PDB entry 6YJS | X-ray diffraction, 1.60 A resolution | chain AAA

Chain AAA:
Name: Alpha-1,6-mannosylglycoprotein 6-beta-N-acetylglucosaminyltransferase A
Source organism: Homo sapiens
Notes: EC 2.4.1.155
UniProt: Q09328 (MGT5A_HUMAN); aligned to UniProt positions 214-728 over residues 214-728 (the alignment contains insertions or deletions, so no single offset holds)
Chain sequence (515 residues; each row starts with the number of its first residue):
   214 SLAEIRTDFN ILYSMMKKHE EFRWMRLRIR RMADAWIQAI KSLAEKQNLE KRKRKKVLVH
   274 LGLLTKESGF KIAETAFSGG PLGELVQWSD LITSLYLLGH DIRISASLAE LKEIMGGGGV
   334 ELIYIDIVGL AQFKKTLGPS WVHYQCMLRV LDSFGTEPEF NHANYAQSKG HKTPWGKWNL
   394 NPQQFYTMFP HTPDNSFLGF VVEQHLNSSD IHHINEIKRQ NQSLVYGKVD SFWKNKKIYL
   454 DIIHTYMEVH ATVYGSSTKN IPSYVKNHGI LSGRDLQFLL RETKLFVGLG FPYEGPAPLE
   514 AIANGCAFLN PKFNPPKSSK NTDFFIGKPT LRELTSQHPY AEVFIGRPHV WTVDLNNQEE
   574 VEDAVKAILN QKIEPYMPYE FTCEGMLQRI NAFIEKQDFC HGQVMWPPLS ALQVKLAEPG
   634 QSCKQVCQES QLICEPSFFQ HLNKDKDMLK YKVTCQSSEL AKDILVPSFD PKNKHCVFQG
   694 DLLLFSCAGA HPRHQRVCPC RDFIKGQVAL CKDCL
Not modelled in the structure: 279-293, 418-427, 467-473, 615-617, 657-666
Construct notes: conflict Gly330 (Asp343 in Q09328), Gly331 (Arg344 in Q09328), Gly332 (Ile345 in Q09328)
Disulfides: Cys359-Cys613, Cys636-Cys711, Cys640-Cys713, Cys647-Cys700, Cys668-Cys689, Cys724-Cys727
Covalently attached groups: N-acetylglucosamine (NAG) linked to Asn434
Curated features (UniProtKB/Swiss-Prot):
  - region: Lys264 to Lys269 (Important for activity in FGF2 release)
From the paper describing this entry:
  - binding site for alpha-D-mannopyranose: Glu258
  - binding site for N-acetylglucosamine: Glu297
  - catalytic residues: Glu297 (from molecular simulation)

Summary:
N-acetylglucosamine is covalently linked to Asn434. The paper reports the catalytic residue Glu297; a binding
site for alpha-D-mannopyranose at Glu258.
Chain AAA is Alpha-1,6-mannosylglycoprotein 6-beta-N-acetylglucosaminyltransferase A (Homo sapiens); the
structure, Crystal structure of MGAT5 (alpha-1,6-mannosylglycoprotein 6-beta-N-acetylglucosaminyltransferase
V) luminal domain with a Lys329-Ile345 loop truncation, in complex ..., was determined by X-ray diffraction
(same publication as 6YJQ, 6YJR, 6YJT, 6YJU and 6YJV).
